PDB entry 4MEX | X-ray diffraction, 3.90 A resolution | chains B and C of the 7 polymer chains in the assembly

== Chain B ==
Molecule: DNA-directed RNA polymerase subunit alpha
From: Escherichia coli
Notes: EC 2.7.7.6
Reference sequence: P0A7Z4 (RPOA_ECOLI); residues 2-329 here = UniProt positions 2-329
Sequence (335 residues; row label = number of the first residue in the row; numbers below 1 keep their minus sign (Met-5 is residue -5)):
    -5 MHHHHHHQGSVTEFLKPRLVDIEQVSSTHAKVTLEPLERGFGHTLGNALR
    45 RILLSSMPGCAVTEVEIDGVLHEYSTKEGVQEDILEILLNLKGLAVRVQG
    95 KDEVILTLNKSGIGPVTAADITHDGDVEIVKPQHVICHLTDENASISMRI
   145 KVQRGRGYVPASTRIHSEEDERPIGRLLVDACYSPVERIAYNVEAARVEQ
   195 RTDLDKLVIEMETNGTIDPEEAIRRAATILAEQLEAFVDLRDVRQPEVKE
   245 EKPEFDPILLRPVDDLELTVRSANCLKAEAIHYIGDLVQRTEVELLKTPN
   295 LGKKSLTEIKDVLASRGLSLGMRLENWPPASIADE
Disordered / not traced: -5 to 5, 159-170, 233-251, 324-329
Sequence notes: expression tag (-4 to 1)
Curated features (UniProtKB/Swiss-Prot):
  - region: Glu162 to Glu165 (Required for interaction with Crp at class II promoters)
  - modified residue: Arg265 (ADP-ribosylarginine), Lys297 (N6-acetyllysine), Lys298 (N6-acetyllysine)
  - mutagenesis: Arg45 (R45C: In rpoA112; temperature-sensitive, blocks RNA polymerase assembly), Glu162 to Glu165 (5-fold decrease in CRP-class II promoter-dependent transcription), Glu165 (E165K: 5-fold decrease in CRP-class II promoter-dependent transcription), Arg191 (R191C: In rpoA101; temperature-sensitive)

== Chain C ==
Molecule: DNA-directed RNA polymerase subunit beta
From: Escherichia coli
Notes: EC 2.7.7.6
Reference sequence: P0A8V2 (RPOB_ECOLI); residues 1-1342 here = UniProt positions 1-1342
Sequence (1342 residues; row label = number of the first residue in the row):
     1 MVYSYTEKKRIRKDFGKRPQVLDVPYLLSIQLDSFQKFIEQDPEGQYGLE
    51 AAFRSVFPIQSYSGNSELQYVSYRLGEPVFDVQECQIRGVTYSAPLRVKL
   101 RLVIYEREAPEGTVKDIKEQEVYMGEIPLMTDNGTFVINGTERVIVSQLH
   151 RSPGVFFDSDKGKTHSSGKVLYNARIIPYRGSWLDFEFDPKDNLFVRIDR
   201 RRKLPATIILRALNYTTEQILDLFFEKVIFEIRDNKLQMELVPERLRGET
   251 ASFDIEANGKVYVEKGRRITARHIRQLEKDDVKLIEVPVEYIAGKVVAKD
   301 YIDESTGELICAANMELSLDLLAKLSQSGHKRIETLFTNDLDHGPYISET
   351 LRVDPTNDRLSALVEIYRMMRPGEPPTREAAESLFENLFFSEDRYDLSAV
   401 GRMKFNRSLLREEIEGSGILSKDDIIDVMKKLIDIRNGKGEVDDIDHLGN
   451 RRIRSVGEMAENQFRVGLVRVERAVKERLSLGDLDTLMPQDMINAKPISA
   501 AVKEFFGSSQLSQFMDQNNPLSEITHKRRISALGPGGLTRERAGFEVRDV
   551 HPTHYGRVCPIETPEGPNIGLINSLSVYAQTNEYGFLETPYRKVTDGVVT
   601 DEIHYLSAIEEGNYVIAQANSNLDEEGHFVEDLVTCRSKGESSLFSRDQV
   651 DYMDVSTQQVVSVGASLIPFLEHDDANRALMGANMQRQAVPTLRADKPLV
   701 GTGMERAVAVDSGVTAVAKRGGVVQYVDASRIVIKVNEDEMYPGEAGIDI
   751 YNLTKYTRSNQNTCINQMPCVSLGEPVERGDVLADGPSTDLGELALGQNM
   801 RVAFMPWNGYNFEDSILVSERVVQEDRFTTIHIQELACVSRDTKLGPEEI
   851 TADIPNVGEAALSKLDESGIVYIGAEVTGGDILVGKVTPKGETQLTPEEK
   901 LLRAIFGEKASDVKDSSLRVPNGVSGTVIDVQVFTRDGVEKDKRALEIEE
   951 MQLKQAKKDLSEELQILEAGLFSRIRAVLVAGGVEAEKLDKLPRDRWLEL
  1001 GLTDEEKQNQLEQLAEQYDELKHEFEKKLEAKRRKITQGDDLAPGVLKIV
  1051 KVYLAVKRRIQPGDKMAGRHGNKGVISKINPIEDMPYDENGTPVDIVLNP
  1101 LGVPSRMNIGQILETHLGMAAKGIGDKINAMLKQQQEVAKLREFIQRAYD
  1151 LGADVRQKVDLSTFSDEEVMRLAENLRKGMPIATPVFDGAKEAEIKELLK
  1201 LGDLPTSGQIRLYDGRTGEQFERPVTVGYMYMLKLNHLVDDKMHARSTGS
  1251 YSLVTQQPLGGKAQFGGQRFGEMEVWALEAYGAAYTLQEMLTVKSDDVNG
  1301 RTKMYKNIVDGNHQMEPGMPESFNVLLKEIRSLGINIELEDE
Disordered / not traced: 1-2
Curated features (UniProtKB/Swiss-Prot):
  - modified residue (N6-acetyllysine): Lys1022, Lys1200
  - mutagenesis: Ile561 (I561S: Resistant to antibiotics salinamide A and B), Ile569 (I569S: Resistant to antibiotics salinamide A and B), Ala665 (A665E: Resistant to antibiotics salinamide A and B), Asp675 (D675A/G: Resistant to antibiotics salinamide A and B), Asn677 (N677H/K: Resistant to antibiotics salinamide A and B), Leu680 (L680M: Resistant to antibiotics salinamide A and B), Glu813 (E813K: Disrupts the enzyme's active center)
From the paper describing this entry:
  - binding site for Salinamide A: Asp675, Asn677

== Chain B / chain C interface ==
Residue-residue contacts (22; chain B residue first):
  Arg33(B) with Lys1078(C); Ile1079(C), hydrogen bond (side chain-backbone); Asn1080(C); Pro1081(C)
  Gly34(B) with Glu1083(C)
  His37(B) with Asp1084(C), salt bridge; Arg1216(C)
  Asn41(B) with Arg1216(C); Thr1217(C)
  Arg44(B) with Thr1217(C); Glu1219(C), salt bridge
  Thr263(B) with Glu947(C)
  Val264(B) with Glu950(C); Lys954(C)
  Lys298(B) with Lys943(C)
  Thr301(B) with Glu867(C)
  Glu302(B) with Glu867(C), hydrogen bond (backbone-side chain); Lys943(C)
  Asp305(B) with Glu867(C)
  Ala308(B) with Ser863(C)
  Ser309(B) with Ser863(C); Tyr872(C)

== In short ==
13 residues of chain B face 16 of chain C across their interface; the contacts include 2 hydrogen bonds and 2
salt bridges. Polar contacts include His37(B)-Asp1084(C), Arg44(B)-Glu1219(C) and Arg33(B)-Ile1079(C). UniProt
lists 6 mutagenesis sites on chain B; 7 mutagenesis sites on chain C. From the paper: a binding site for
Salinamide A at Asp675(C) and Asn677(C).
Chain B is DNA-directed RNA polymerase subunit alpha and chain C is DNA-directed RNA polymerase subunit beta,
both from Escherichia coli; the structure, Crystal structure of Escherichia coli RNA polymerase in complex
with salinamide A, was determined by X-ray diffraction (same publication as 4MEY).
